Entry 4QLS (X-ray diffraction, 2.80 A resolution); this record covers chains L and M of the 28 polymer chains in the assembly.

Chain L:
Molecule: Proteasome subunit beta type-6
Source organism: Saccharomyces cerevisiae
Notes: EC 3.4.25.1
Reference sequence: P23724 (PSB6_YEAST); residues 1-222 here correspond to UniProt positions 20-241 (UniProt number = residue number + 19)
Sequence (222 residues; row label = number of the first residue in the row):
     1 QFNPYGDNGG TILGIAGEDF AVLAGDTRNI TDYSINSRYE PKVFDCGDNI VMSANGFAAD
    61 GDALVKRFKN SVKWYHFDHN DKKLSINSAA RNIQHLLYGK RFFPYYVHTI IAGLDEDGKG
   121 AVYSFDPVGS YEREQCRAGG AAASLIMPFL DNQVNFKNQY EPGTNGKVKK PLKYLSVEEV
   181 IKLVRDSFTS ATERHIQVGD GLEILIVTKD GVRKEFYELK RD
Ion coordination: Mg2+: Asp222 (shared with 3 residues of chain V)
Ligand contacts: 37Y (N-(morpholin-4-ylacetyl)-D-alanyl-N-[(2S,4R)-1-cyclohexyl-5-hydroxy-4-methyl-3-oxopentan-2-yl]-O-methyl-L-tyrosinamide): Ser124, Asp126, Ser130, Tyr131, Glu132, Glu134, Arg137

Chain M:
Molecule: Proteasome subunit beta type-7
Source organism: Saccharomyces cerevisiae
Notes: EC 3.4.25.1
Reference sequence: P30657 (PSB7_YEAST); residues -12 to 233 here correspond to UniProt positions 21-266 (UniProt number = residue number + 33)
Sequence (246 residues; numbered -12 to 233; the number before each row is that of its first residue; numbers below 1 keep their minus sign (Thr-12 is residue -12)):
   -12 TQIANAGASP MVNTQQPIVT GTSVISMKYD NGVIIAADNL GSYGSLLRFN GVERLIPVGD
    48 NTVVGISGDI SDMQHIERLL KDLVTENAYD NPLADAEEAL EPSYIFEYLA TVMYQRRSKM
   108 NPLWNAIIVA GVQSNGDQFL RYVNLLGVTY SSPTLATGFG AHMANPLLRK VVDRESDIPK
   168 TTVQVAEEAI VNAMRVLYYR DARSSRNFSL AIIDKNTGLT FKKNLQVENM KWDFAKDIKG
   228 YGTQKI
Unresolved in the structure: -12 to 0

Chain L / chain M interface:
Pairs across the interface - 40 pairs, chain L then chain M:
  Gln1(L) - Thr1(M)  hydrogen bond
  Phe2(L) - Thr1(M)
  Phe2(L) - Arg104(M)
  Phe2(L) - Pro109(M)  hydrophobic
  Phe2(L) - Trp111(M)  hydrophobic
  Asn3(L) - Leu133(M)
  Pro4(L) - Arg104(M)  hydrogen bond (backbone-side chain)
  Pro4(L) - Met107(M)  hydrophobic
  Pro4(L) - Leu133(M)
  Tyr5(L) - Arg104(M)
  Asn8(L) - Val135(M)
  Asn29(L) - Tyr137(M)
  Ser34(L) - His149(M)  hydrogen bond
  Ile35(L) - Arg156(M)  hydrogen bond (backbone-side chain)
  Asn36(L) - Tyr137(M)  hydrogen bond
  Asn36(L) - Ser139(M)
  Ser37(L) - Ser138(M)  hydrogen bond (side chain-backbone)
  Ser37(L) - Ser139(M)
  Tyr39(L) - Ser138(M)
  Glu40(L) - Arg128(M)  salt bridge
  Glu40(L) - Tyr137(M)
  Glu40(L) - Ser138(M)  hydrogen bond (side chain-backbone)
  Phe57(L) - Arg104(M)
  Phe57(L) - Leu133(M)
  Phe57(L) - Val135(M)  hydrophobic
  Ala59(L) - Tyr101(M)  hydrophobic
  Ala59(L) - Leu133(M)
  Ala59(L) - Gly134(M)
  Ala59(L) - Val135(M)
  Asp60(L) - Tyr101(M)  hydrogen bond
  Asp60(L) - Arg104(M)  salt bridge
  Asp62(L) - Thr136(M)
  Ala63(L) - Tyr101(M)
  Lys66(L) - Glu94(M)  salt bridge
  Phe103(L) - Arg104(M)
  Phe103(L) - Ser105(M)
  Tyr105(L) - Tyr101(M)
  Glu218(L) - Arg161(M)  salt bridge
  Arg221(L) - Asp160(M)  salt bridge
  Arg221(L) - Arg161(M)
Other interface residues (no listed pair), chain L (25 interface residues in all): Gly6, Arg38
Other interface residues (no listed pair), chain M (22 interface residues in all): Leu132, Leu142

Overview:
25 residues of chain L face 22 of chain M across their interface; the contacts include 8 hydrogen bonds and 5
salt bridges. Polar pairs include Glu40(L)-Arg128(M), Asp60(L)-Arg104(M) and Lys66(L)-Glu94(M). Ligands of
chain L: compound 37Y.
Chain L is Proteasome subunit beta type-6 and chain M is Proteasome subunit beta type-7, both from
Saccharomyces cerevisiae; the structure, yCP in complex with tripeptidic epoxyketone inhibitor 11, was
determined by X-ray diffraction (same publication as 4QLQ, 4QLT, 4QLU and 4QLV).
